Entry 6J4X (electron microscopy, 4.30 A resolution (low resolution: residue-level contacts below are approximate; hydrogen-bond / salt-bridge calls are withheld)); this record covers chains B and N of the 26 polymer chains in the assembly.

[Chain B]
Molecule: DNA-directed RNA polymerase subunit beta
From: Komagataella phaffii (strain GS115 / ATCC 20864)
Notes: EC 2.7.7.6
Reference sequence: C4QZQ7 (C4QZQ7_KOMPG); residue numbers follow UniProt; this construct covers 1-1227
Chain sequence (1227 residues; row label = number of the first residue in the row):
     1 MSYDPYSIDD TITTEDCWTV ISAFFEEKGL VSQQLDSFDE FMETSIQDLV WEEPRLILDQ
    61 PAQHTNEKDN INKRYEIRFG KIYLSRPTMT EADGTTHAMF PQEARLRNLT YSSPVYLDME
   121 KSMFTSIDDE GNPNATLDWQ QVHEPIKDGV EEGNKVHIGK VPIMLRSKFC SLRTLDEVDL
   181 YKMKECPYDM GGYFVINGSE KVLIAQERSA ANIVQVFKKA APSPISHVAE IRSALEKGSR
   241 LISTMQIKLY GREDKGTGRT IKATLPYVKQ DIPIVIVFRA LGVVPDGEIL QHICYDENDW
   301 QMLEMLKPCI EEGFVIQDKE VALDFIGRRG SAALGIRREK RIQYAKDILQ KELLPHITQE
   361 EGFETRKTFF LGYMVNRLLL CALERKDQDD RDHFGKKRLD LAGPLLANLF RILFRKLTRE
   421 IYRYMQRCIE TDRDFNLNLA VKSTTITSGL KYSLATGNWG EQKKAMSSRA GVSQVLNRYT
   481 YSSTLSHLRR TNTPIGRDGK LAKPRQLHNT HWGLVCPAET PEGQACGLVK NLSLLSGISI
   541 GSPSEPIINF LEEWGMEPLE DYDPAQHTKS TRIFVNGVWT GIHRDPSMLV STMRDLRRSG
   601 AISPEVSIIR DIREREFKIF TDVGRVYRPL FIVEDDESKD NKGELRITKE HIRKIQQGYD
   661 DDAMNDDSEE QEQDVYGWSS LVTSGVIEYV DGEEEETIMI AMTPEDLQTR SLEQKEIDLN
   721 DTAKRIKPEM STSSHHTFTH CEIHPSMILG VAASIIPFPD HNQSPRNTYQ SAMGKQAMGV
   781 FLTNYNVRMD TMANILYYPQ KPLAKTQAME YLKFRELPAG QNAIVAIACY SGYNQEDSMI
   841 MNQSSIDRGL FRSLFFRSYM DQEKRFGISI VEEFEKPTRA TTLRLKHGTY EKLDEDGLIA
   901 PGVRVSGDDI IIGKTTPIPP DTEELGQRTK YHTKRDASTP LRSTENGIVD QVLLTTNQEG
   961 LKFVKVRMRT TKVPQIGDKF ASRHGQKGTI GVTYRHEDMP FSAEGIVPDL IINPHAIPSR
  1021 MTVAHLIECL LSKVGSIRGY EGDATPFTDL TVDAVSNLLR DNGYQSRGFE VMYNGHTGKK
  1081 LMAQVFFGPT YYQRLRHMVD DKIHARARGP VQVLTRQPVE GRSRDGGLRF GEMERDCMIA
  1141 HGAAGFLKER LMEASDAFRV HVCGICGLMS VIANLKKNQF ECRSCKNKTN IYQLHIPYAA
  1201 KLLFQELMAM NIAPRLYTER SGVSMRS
Unresolved in the structure: 1-8, 65-68, 129-152, 663-674, 712-718, 921-930, 1223-1227
Metal / ion sites: Zn2+: Cys1163, Cys1166, Cys1182, Cys1185

[Chain N]
Molecule: 198-nt DNA strand
Sequence (198 nucleotides; row label = number of the first residue in the row; numbers below 1 keep their minus sign (DG-125 is residue -125)):
  -125 GCTTACGTCA GTCTGGCCAT CTTTGTGTTT GGTGTGTTTG GGTGGTGGCC GTTTTCGTTG
   -65 TTTTTTTCTG TCTCGTGCCT GGTGTCTTGG GTGTAATCCC CTTGGCGGTT AAAACGCGGG
    -5 GGACAGCGCG TACGTGCGTT TAAGCGGTGC TAGAGCTGTC TACGACCAAT TGAGCGGCCT
    55 CGGCACCGGG ATTCTGAT
Unresolved in the structure: -125 to -55, -36 to -32

[Chain B / chain N interface]
Contacting residue pairs (9; chain B residue first):
  Tyr267(B) - DG-37(N)
  Arg419(B) - DT-39(N)
  Lys463(B) - DC-40(N)
  Lys464(B) - DG-37(N)
  Ile495(B) - DA-31(N)
  Asp498(B) - DA-31(N)
  Gly499(B) - DA-31(N)
  Lys500(B) - DA-30(N)
  Ile868(B) - DT-46(N)

[Summary]
Chain B and chain N form an interface of 9 and 6 residues respectively. The Zn2+ site is built by Cys1163(B),
Cys1166(B), Cys1182(B) and Cys1185(B).
Chain B is DNA-directed RNA polymerase subunit beta (Komagataella phaffii (strain GS115 / ATCC 20864)) and
chain N is a 198-nt DNA strand; the structure, RNA polymerase II elongation complex bound with Elf1 and
Spt4/5, stalled at SHL(-1) of the nucleosome ..., was determined by electron microscopy, deposited together
with 6IR9, 6J4W, 6J4Y, 6J4Z, 6J50 and 6J51.
